Entry 7MPK (X-ray diffraction, 2.99 A resolution); this record covers chain A.

Chain A:
Protein: N-acetylglucosaminyldiphosphoundecaprenol N-acetyl-beta-D-mannosaminyltransferase
From: Thermoanaerobacter italicus (strain DSM 9252 / Ab9)
Notes: EC 2.4.1.187
Reference sequence: D3T4E0 (D3T4E0_THEIA); residues 1-244 here = UniProt positions 1-244
Sequence (244 residues; each row starts with the number of its first residue):
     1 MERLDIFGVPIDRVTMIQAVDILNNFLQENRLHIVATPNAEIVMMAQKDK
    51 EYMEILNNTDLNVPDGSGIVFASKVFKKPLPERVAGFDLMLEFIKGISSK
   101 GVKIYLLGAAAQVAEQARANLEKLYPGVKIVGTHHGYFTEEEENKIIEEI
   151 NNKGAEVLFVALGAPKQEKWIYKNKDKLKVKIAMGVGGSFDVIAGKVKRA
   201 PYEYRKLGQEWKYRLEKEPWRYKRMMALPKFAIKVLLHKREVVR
Unresolved in the structure: 1, 199-244
Construct notes: engineered mutation A111 (Cys in D3T4E0), E203 (Ile in D3T4E0), Q209 (Leu in D3T4E0), K212 (Leu in D3T4E0), E216 (Ile in D3T4E0)
Ligand contacts: uridine-diphosphate-N-acetylglucosamine (UD1): T37, N39, E41, I42, M45, D65, G86, F87, G108, A109, A110, G136, Y137, A161, L162, G163, A164, K166, Q167, E168, G185, V186, G187, G188, S189, D191, V192
Reported in the primary citation:
  - mutagenesis - E210A, W211A, R214E, R221E, R224E: decreased catalytic activity
  - catalytic residues: D65 (proposed by the authors, not directly observed)

Summary:
Bound to chain A: uridine-diphosphate-N-acetylglucosamine. The paper reports the catalytic residue D65; E210A,
W211A and R214E, among others, reduce catalytic activity; 5 substitutions were tested in all.
Chain A is N-acetylglucosaminyldiphosphoundecaprenol N-acetyl-beta-D-mannosaminyltransferase
(Thermoanaerobacter italicus (strain DSM 9252 / Ab9)); the structure, Crystal structure of TagA with
UDP-GlcNAc, was determined by X-ray diffraction, deposited together with 7N41.
